6JNN - chains A and D of the 3 polymer chains in the assembly; structure by X-ray diffraction, 2.60 A resolution.

Chain A:
Molecule: Lysine-specific demethylase REF6
Source organism: Arabidopsis thaliana
Notes: EC 1.14.11.-
Reference sequence: Q9STM3 (REF6_ARATH); numbering as in UniProt (aligned over 1260-1360)
Sequence (101 residues; numbered 1260 to 1360; the number before each row is that of its first residue):
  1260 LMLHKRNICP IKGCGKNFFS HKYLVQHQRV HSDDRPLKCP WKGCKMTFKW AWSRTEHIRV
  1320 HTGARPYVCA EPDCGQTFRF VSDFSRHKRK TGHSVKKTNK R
Not modelled in the structure: 1260-1264, 1354-1360
Bound ions: Zn2+ site 1: Cys1268, Cys1273, His1286, His1290; Zn2+ site 2: Cys1298, Cys1303, His1316, His1320; Zn2+ site 3: Cys1328, Cys1333, His1352
UniProt features mapped onto this chain:
  - zinc finger: Asn1266 to His1290 (C2H2-type 2), Leu1296 to His1320 (C2H2-type 3), Tyr1326 to His1352 (C2H2-type 4)
  - binding site (Zn(2+)): His1263, Cys1268, Cys1273, His1280, His1286, His1290, Cys1298, Cys1303, His1316, His1320, Cys1328, Cys1333, His1346, His1352
  - mutagenesis: Lys1281 (K1281A: Reduced binding affinity to DNA), Tyr1282 (Y1282A: Reduced binding affinity to DNA), Trp1309 (W1309A: Impaired binding affinity to DNA), Trp1311 (W1311A: Reduced binding affinity to DNA), Glu1315 (E1315A: Reduced binding affinity to DNA), Phe1339 (F1339A: Reduced binding affinity to DNA), Val1340 (V1340A: Reduced binding affinity to DNA), Ser1341 (S1341W: Reduced binding affinity to DNA), Asp1342 (D1342A: Reduced binding affinity to DNA)
From the paper describing this entry:
  - binding site for the 12-nt DNA strand (chain D): Phe1339, Asp1342

Chain D:
Molecule: 12-nt DNA strand
Sequence (12 nucleotides; numbered 1 to 12; the number before each row is that of its first residue):
     1 TTCTCTGTTT TG
Modified positions: 5CM (5-methyl-2'-deoxy-cytidine-5'-monophosphate) at position 3

Chain A / chain D interface:
Contacting residue pairs - 27 pairs, chain A then chain D:
  Lys1275(A) - DG7(D)  salt bridge to the phosphate
  Phe1277(A) - DG7(D)  phosphate contact
  Phe1277(A) - DT8(D)  phosphate contact
  Phe1278(A) - DT8(D)  hydrogen bond to the phosphate
  Phe1278(A) - DT9(D)  base contact
  Tyr1282(A) - DT6(D)  phosphate contact
  Tyr1282(A) - DG7(D)  hydrogen bond to the phosphate
  Tyr1282(A) - DT8(D)  base contact
  His1286(A) - DG7(D)  salt bridge to the phosphate
  Val1289(A) - DT6(D)  phosphate contact
  Arg1294(A) - DC5(D)  salt bridge to the phosphate
  Phe1307(A) - DC5(D)  phosphate contact
  Trp1309(A) - DC5(D)  sugar contact
  Trp1309(A) - DT6(D)  hydrogen bond to the phosphate
  Trp1311(A) - DT6(D)  base contact
  Ser1312(A) - DT4(D)  sugar contact
  Ser1312(A) - DC5(D)  hydrogen bond to the phosphate
  Ser1312(A) - DT6(D)  base contact
  Glu1315(A) - DT4(D)  base contact
  Glu1315(A) - DC5(D)  base contact
  His1316(A) - DT4(D)  salt bridge to the phosphate
  Val1319(A) - DT4(D)  phosphate contact
  Arg1338(A) - 5CM_3(D)  salt bridge to the phosphate
  Phe1339(A) - 5CM_3(D)  phosphate contact
  Phe1339(A) - DT4(D)  base contact
  Ser1341(A) - DT4(D)  base contact
  Asp1342(A) - 5CM_3(D)  base contact
Interface residues without a listed pair, chain A (20 interface residues in all): Asn1276, Met1305
Interface residues without a listed pair, chain D (8 interface residues in all): DT2

Overview:
Chain A and chain D form an interface of 20 and 8 residues respectively; the contacts include 4 hydrogen bonds
and 5 salt bridges. Polar contacts include Phe1278(A)-DT8(D), Tyr1282(A)-DG7(D) and Trp1309(A)-DT6(D). From
the paper: a binding site for the 12-nt DNA strand (chain D) at Phe1339(A) and Asp1342(A).
Chain A is Lysine-specific demethylase REF6 (Arabidopsis thaliana) and chain D is a 12-nt DNA strand; the
structure, REF6 ZnF2-4-NAC004-mC1 complex, was determined by X-ray diffraction (same publication as 6JNL and
6JNM).
